8JHY - chains B and S of the 5 polymer chains in the assembly; structure by electron microscopy, 2.87 A resolution.

== Chain B ==
Protein: Guanine nucleotide-binding protein G(I)/G(S)/G(T) subunit beta-1
From: Homo sapiens
UniProtKB: P62873 (GBB1_HUMAN); residues 2-340 here = UniProt positions 2-340
Chain sequence (356 residues; row label = number of the first residue in the row; numbers below 1 keep their minus sign (Met-15 is residue -15)):
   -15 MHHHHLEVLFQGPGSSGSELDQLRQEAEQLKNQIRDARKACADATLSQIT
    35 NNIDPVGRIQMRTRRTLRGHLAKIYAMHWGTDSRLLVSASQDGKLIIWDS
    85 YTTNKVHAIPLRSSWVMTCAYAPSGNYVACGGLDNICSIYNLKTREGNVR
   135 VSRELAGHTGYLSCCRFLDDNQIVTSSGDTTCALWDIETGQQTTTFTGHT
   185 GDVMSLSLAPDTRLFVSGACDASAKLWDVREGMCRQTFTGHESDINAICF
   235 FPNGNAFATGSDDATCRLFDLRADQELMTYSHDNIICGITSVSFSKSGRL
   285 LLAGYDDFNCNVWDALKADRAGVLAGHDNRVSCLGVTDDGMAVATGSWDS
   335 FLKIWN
Disordered / not traced: -15 to 0
Construct notes: initiating methionine (-15); expression tag (-14 to 1)
UniProt features mapped onto this chain:
  - modified residue: Ser2 (N-acetylserine), His266 (Phosphohistidine)
  - natural variant: Leu30 (L30F: In MRD42; uncertain significance), Arg52 (R52G: In MRD42), Gly64 (G64V: In MRD42), Asp76 (D76E: In MRD42; D76G: In MRD42), Gly77 (G77S: In MRD42), Lys78 (K78R: In MRD42), Ile80 (I80N: In MRD42; I80T: In MRD42), His91 (H91R: In MRD42; uncertain significance), Ala92 (A92T: In MRD42), Pro94 (P94S: In MRD42), Leu95 (L95P: In MRD42), Arg96 (R96L: In MRD42), 5 further natural variant entries in UniProt

== Chain S ==
Protein: scFv16
From: Mus musculus
Notes: antibody fragment or engineered binder
Chain sequence (266 residues; each row starts with the number of its first residue):
     1 DVQLVESGGGLVQPGGSRKLSCSASGFAFSSFGMHWVRQAPEKGLEWVAY
    51 ISSGSGTIYYADTVKGRFTISRDDPKNTLFLQMTSLRSEDTAMYYCVRSI
   101 YYYGSSPFDFWGQGTTLTVSSGGGGSGGGGSGGGGSDIVMTQATSSVPVT
   151 PGESVSISCRSSKSLLHSNGNTYLYWFLQRPGQSPQLLIYRMSNLASGVP
   201 DRFSGSGSGTAFTLTISRLEAEDVGVYYCMQHLEYPLTFGAGTKLELKAA
   251 AENLYFQGHHHHHHHH
Disordered / not traced: 1, 122-135, 248-266
Cystine bridges: Cys159-Cys229

== Interface between chain B and chain S ==
Pairs across the interface (11):
  Asp66(B) - Tyr103(S)
  Arg68(B) - Tyr103(S)
  Leu69(B) - Tyr103(S)  hydrophobic
  Val90(B) - Tyr102(S)  hydrophobic
  Arg129(B) - Val2(S)
  Arg129(B) - Arg98(S)  hydrogen bond (backbone-side chain)
  Arg129(B) - Phe110(S)
  Glu130(B) - Gly26(S)
  Glu130(B) - Phe27(S)
  Glu130(B) - Ala28(S)  hydrogen bond (backbone-backbone)
  Gly131(B) - Phe32(S)
Also at the interface, not in a pair above, chain B (10 interface residues in all): Asp83, His91, Asn132
Also at the interface, not in a pair above, chain S (10 interface residues in all): Ser31

== In short ==
Chain B and chain S each contribute 10 residues to their interface, with 2 hydrogen bonds. Polar contacts
include Arg129(B)-Arg98(S) and Glu130(B)-Ala28(S).
Chain B is Guanine nucleotide-binding protein G(I)/G(S)/G(T) subunit beta-1 (Homo sapiens) and chain S is
scFv16 (Mus musculus); the structure, Cryo-EM structure of compound 9n bound ketone body receptor HCAR2-Gi
signaling complex, was determined by electron microscopy, deposited together with 8JII, 8JIL and 8JIM.
